PDB entry 1GGC | X-ray diffraction, 2.80 A resolution | chains L and H

# Chain L
Name: IGG2A-kappa 50.1 fab (light chain)
From: Mus musculus
Notes: antibody fragment or engineered binder
Amino-acid sequence (215 residues; each row starts with the number of its first residue; a row labelled like 27A-27D holds insertion residues (27A, then the next letters in order)):
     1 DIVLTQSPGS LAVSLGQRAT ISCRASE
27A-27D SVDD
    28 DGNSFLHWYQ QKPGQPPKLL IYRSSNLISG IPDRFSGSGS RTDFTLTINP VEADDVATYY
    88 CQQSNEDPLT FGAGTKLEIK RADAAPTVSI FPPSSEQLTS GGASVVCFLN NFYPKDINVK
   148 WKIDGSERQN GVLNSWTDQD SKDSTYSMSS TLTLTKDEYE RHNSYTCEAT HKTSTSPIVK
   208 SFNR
Sequence notes: conflict Leu4 (Met in AJ131289), Ser7 (Thr in AJ131289), Gly9 (Ala in AJ131289), Ser27A (Asn28 in AJ131289), Asp27C (Arg31 in AJ131289), Asp28 (Tyr32 in AJ131289), Leu33 (Met37 in AJ131289), Pro40 (Ala44 in AJ131289), Ser51 (Ala55 in AJ131289), Ile55 (Glu59 in AJ131289), Asp60 (Ala64 in AJ131289), Tyr87 (Phe91 in AJ131289), Gln90 (Arg94 in AJ131289), Asp94 (Val98 in AJ131289), Leu96 (Trp100 in AJ131289), Ala100 (Gly104 in AJ131289)
Cystine bridges: Cys23-Cys88, Cys134-Cys194

# Chain H
Name: IGG2A-kappa 50.1 fab (heavy chain)
From: Mus musculus
UniProtKB: P01865 (GCAM_MOUSE); the construct has insertions or renumbered stretches relative to UniProt, so the offset changes along the chain: 114-130 = UniProt 1-17; 133-154 = UniProt 18-39; 162-169 = UniProt 42-49; 171-180 = UniProt 50-59; 5 more segments
Amino-acid sequence (215 residues; row label = number of the first residue in the row; note: 18 numbers in that range are skipped by the numbering (no residue carries them; nothing is unmodelled there); a row labelled like 35A-35B holds insertion residues (35A, then the next letters in order)):
     1 QVQLQESGPG ILQPSQTLSL TCSFSGFSLS TYGMG
35A-35B VS
    36 WIRQPSGKGL EWLAHIFWDG DKRYNPSLKS RLKISKDTSN NQVFLKI
82A-82C TSV
    83 DTADTATYYC VQEGY
   101 IYWGQGTSVT VSSAKTTAPS VYPLAPVCGD
   133 TTGSSVTLGC LVKGYFPEPV TL
   156 TW
   162 NSGSLSSG
   171 VHTFPAVLQS
   183 DLYTLSSSVT VTSS
   198 TWP
   202 SQSIT
   208 CNVAHPASST KVDKKI
   226 EPR
Cystine bridges: Cys22-Cys92, Cys142-Cys208

# How chain L and chain H interact
Residue-residue contacts (62; chain L residue first):
  His34(L) - Tyr97(H)
  Tyr36(L) - Tyr97(H)  hydrogen bond (side chain-backbone)
  Tyr36(L) - Trp103(H)  hydrogen bond
  Gln38(L) - Gln39(H)  hydrogen bond
  Pro43(L) - Tyr91(H)  hydrophobic
  Pro44(L) - Leu45(H)  hydrophobic
  Pro44(L) - Tyr91(H)
  Pro44(L) - Trp103(H)
  Leu46(L) - Tyr97(H)
  Leu46(L) - Ile101(H)
  Tyr49(L) - Tyr97(H)  hydrophobic
  Tyr49(L) - Ile101(H)  hydrophobic
  Arg50(L) - Tyr97(H)
  Gln89(L) - Gly96(H)  hydrogen bond (side chain-backbone)
  Gln89(L) - Tyr97(H)
  Ser91(L) - Tyr97(H)
  Asp94(L) - Arg58(H)  salt bridge
  Pro95(L) - Trp47(H)  hydrophobic
  Leu96(L) - Trp47(H)
  Phe98(L) - Ile37(H)  hydrophobic
  Phe98(L) - Leu45(H)  hydrophobic
  Ser116(L) - Thr139(H)
  Ile117(L) - Val127(H)
  Phe118(L) - Leu124(H)
  Phe118(L) - Ala125(H)
  Phe118(L) - Pro126(H)  hydrophobic
  Phe118(L) - Thr139(H)
  Phe118(L) - Leu140(H)  hydrophobic
  Pro119(L) - Val127(H)
  Pro119(L) - Arg228(H)  hydrogen bond (backbone-side chain)
  Pro120(L) - Arg228(H)
  Ser121(L) - Pro123(H)
  Glu123(L) - Tyr122(H)
  Glu123(L) - Pro123(H)
  Glu123(L) - Lys221(H)  salt bridge
  Gln124(L) - Tyr122(H)
  Ser127(L) - Tyr122(H)
  Ser131(L) - Lys145(H)
  Val133(L) - Leu124(H)  hydrophobic
  Phe135(L) - Leu140(H)
  Phe135(L) - Gly141(H)
  Phe135(L) - Ser188(H)
  Phe135(L) - Ser189(H)
  Phe135(L) - Ser190(H)
  Asn137(L) - Thr139(H)
  Asn137(L) - His172(H)  hydrogen bond
  Asn137(L) - Ser190(H)  hydrogen bond
  Asn138(L) - His172(H)  hydrogen bond
  Leu160(L) - Gln179(H)
  Ser162(L) - Phe174(H)
  Ser162(L) - Pro175(H)  hydrogen bond (side chain-backbone)
  Ser162(L) - Val177(H)
  Trp163(L) - Pro175(H)
  Thr164(L) - Phe174(H)
  Lys169(L) - Ser168(H)
  Ser174(L) - His172(H)
  Ser174(L) - Phe174(H)
  Met175(L) - Phe174(H)
  Ser176(L) - Phe174(H)
  Ser176(L) - Ser188(H)  hydrogen bond
  Thr180(L) - Lys145(H)
  Phe209(L) - Val127(H)  hydrophobic
Interface residues without a listed pair, chain L (42 interface residues in all): Phe32, Tyr87, Asn161, Tyr173
Interface residues without a listed pair, chain H (38 interface residues in all): Ser35B, Lys43, Pro61, Gln105, Val121, Cys142, Leu143

# In short
42 residues of chain L face 38 of chain H across their interface, with 10 hydrogen bonds and 2 salt bridges.
Polar pairs include Asp94(L)-Arg58(H), Glu123(L)-Lys221(H) and Tyr36(L)-Tyr97(H).
Chain L is IGG2A-kappa 50.1 fab (light chain) and chain H is IGG2A-kappa 50.1 fab (heavy chain), both from Mus
musculus; the structure, Major antigen-induced domain rearrangements in an antibody, was determined by X-ray
diffraction together with 1GGB from the same study.
